Entry 6LHY (X-ray diffraction, 1.80 A resolution); this record covers chain A.

[Chain A]
Protein: DUF1863 domain-containing protein
From: Bacillus cereus MSX-D12
Reference sequence: J8G8J6 (J8G8J6_BACCE); residue numbers follow UniProt; this construct covers 1-192
Chain sequence (194 residues; row label = number of the first residue in the row; numbers below 1 keep their minus sign (Gly-1 is residue -1)):
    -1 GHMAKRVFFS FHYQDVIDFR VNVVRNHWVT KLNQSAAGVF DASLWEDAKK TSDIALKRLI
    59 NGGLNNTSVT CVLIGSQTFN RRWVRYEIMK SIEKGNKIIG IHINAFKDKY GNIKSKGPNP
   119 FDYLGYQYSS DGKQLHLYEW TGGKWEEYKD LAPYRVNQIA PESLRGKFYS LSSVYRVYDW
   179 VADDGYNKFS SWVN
Disordered / not traced: -1 to 2, 39-51
Modified / non-standard residues: Mse1 (selenomethionine); Mse87 (selenomethionine; parent Met)
Construct notes: expression tag (-1 to 0)
From the paper describing this entry:
  - specificity-determining residues: Phe6 (by similarity / conservation)

[Summary]
From the paper: the specificity determinant Phe6.
Chain A is DUF1863 domain-containing protein (Bacillus cereus MSX-D12); the structure, Crystal structure of
ThsB, was determined by X-ray diffraction (same publication as 6LHX).
